Entry 4YMH (X-ray diffraction, 1.88 A resolution); this record covers chains A and B.

== Chain A (and B) ==
Molecule: Putative SAM-dependent O-methyltranferase
From: Podospora anserina
Notes: chain B of this document is another copy of the same molecule, construct and numbering; everything in this record applies to it too
UniProtKB: Q9HGR1 (Q9HGR1_PODAS); residue numbers follow UniProt; this construct covers 1-240
Chain sequence (240 residues; numbered 1 to 240; the number before each row is that of its first residue):
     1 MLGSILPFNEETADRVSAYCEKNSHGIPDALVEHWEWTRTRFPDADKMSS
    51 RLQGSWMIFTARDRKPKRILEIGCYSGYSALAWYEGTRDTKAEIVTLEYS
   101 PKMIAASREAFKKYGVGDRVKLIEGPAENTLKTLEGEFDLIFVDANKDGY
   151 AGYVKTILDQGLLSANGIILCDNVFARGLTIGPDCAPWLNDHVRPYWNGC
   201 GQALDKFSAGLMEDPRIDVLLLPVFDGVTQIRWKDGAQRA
Unresolved in the structure: 1 (chain B: 1, 237-240)
Ligand contacts: S-adenosylhomocysteine (SAH): Lys-47, Met-48, Ser-49, Gly-73, Cys-74, Tyr-75, Tyr-78, Ser-79, Leu-97, Glu-98, Tyr-99, Ser-100, Met-103, Gly-125, Pro-126, Ala-127, Glu-128, Phe-142, Asp-144, Ala-145, Asn-146, Tyr-153

== How chain A and chain B interact ==
Contacting residue pairs - 121 pairs, chain A then chain B:
  Leu-2(A) / Asp-14(B)
  Gly-3(A) / Asp-14(B)  hydrogen bond (backbone-side chain)
  Gly-3(A) / Ser-17(B)
  Ser-4(A) / Ser-17(B)  hydrogen bond (backbone-side chain)
  Ser-4(A) / Ser-50(B)  hydrogen bond
  Ser-4(A) / Leu-52(B)
  Ser-4(A) / Phe-225(B)
  Ile-5(A) / Ala-13(B)
  Ile-5(A) / Val-16(B)  hydrophobic
  Ile-5(A) / Ser-17(B)
  Leu-6(A) / Phe-175(B)  hydrophobic
  Leu-6(A) / Arg-177(B)
  Leu-6(A) / Phe-225(B)
  Leu-6(A) / Asp-226(B)
  Pro-7(A) / Phe-8(B)
  Pro-7(A) / Asn-9(B)
  Pro-7(A) / Glu-10(B)
  Pro-7(A) / Trp-188(B)
  Phe-8(A) / Pro-7(B)
  Phe-8(A) / Phe-8(B)  hydrogen bond (backbone-backbone)
  Phe-8(A) / Cys-185(B)
  Asn-9(A) / Pro-7(B)
  Glu-10(A) / Pro-7(B)
  Thr-12(A) / Cys-185(B)
  Ala-13(A) / Ile-5(B)
  Asp-14(A) / Gly-3(B)  hydrogen bond (side chain-backbone)
  Arg-15(A) / Asp-184(B)  salt bridge
  Arg-15(A) / Cys-185(B)
  Val-16(A) / Ile-5(B)  hydrophobic
  Val-16(A) / Phe-175(B)  hydrophobic
  Val-16(A) / Ile-181(B)  hydrophobic
  Ser-17(A) / Gly-3(B)
  Ser-17(A) / Ser-4(B)  hydrogen bond (side chain-backbone)
  Ser-17(A) / Ile-5(B)  hydrogen bond (side chain-backbone)
  Tyr-19(A) / Thr-180(B)
  Tyr-19(A) / Ile-181(B)  hydrophobic
  Tyr-19(A) / Asp-205(B)  hydrogen bond
  Tyr-19(A) / Ser-208(B)
  Tyr-19(A) / Leu-221(B)  hydrophobic
  Cys-20(A) / Phe-175(B)  hydrophobic
  Cys-20(A) / Leu-221(B)
  Cys-20(A) / Pro-223(B)  hydrophobic
  Lys-22(A) / Met-212(B)
  Asn-23(A) / Ser-208(B)
  Asn-23(A) / Ala-209(B)
  Asn-23(A) / Met-212(B)
  Asn-23(A) / Val-219(B)
  Ser-24(A) / Met-212(B)
  Ser-24(A) / Val-219(B)
  Ser-24(A) / Leu-220(B)
  Ser-24(A) / Leu-221(B)  hydrogen bond (side chain-backbone)
  His-25(A) / Met-212(B)
  His-25(A) / Ile-217(B)
  His-25(A) / Asp-218(B)
  His-25(A) / Val-219(B)  hydrogen bond (side chain-backbone)
  Ser-50(A) / Ser-4(B)  hydrogen bond
  Leu-52(A) / Ser-4(B)
  Leu-52(A) / Pro-223(B)
  Trp-56(A) / Leu-220(B)  hydrophobic
  Trp-56(A) / Leu-222(B)
  Phe-59(A) / Asp-218(B)
  Phe-59(A) / Leu-220(B)  hydrophobic
  Phe-59(A) / Gln-230(B)
  Phe-59(A) / Arg-232(B)
  Arg-62(A) / Arg-232(B)  hydrogen bond (backbone-side chain)
  Arg-62(A) / Asp-235(B)
  Asp-63(A) / Arg-64(B)  salt bridge
  Asp-63(A) / Arg-232(B)
  Arg-64(A) / Asp-63(B)  salt bridge
  Lys-65(A) / Asn-166(B)  hydrogen bond
  Lys-65(A) / Arg-232(B)
  Asp-89(A) / Asp-235(B)
  Asn-166(A) / Lys-65(B)
  Ile-168(A) / Asp-63(B)
  Phe-175(A) / Leu-6(B)  hydrophobic
  Phe-175(A) / Val-16(B)  hydrophobic
  Phe-175(A) / Cys-20(B)  hydrophobic
  Arg-177(A) / Leu-6(B)
  Thr-180(A) / Tyr-19(B)
  Ile-181(A) / Tyr-19(B)  hydrophobic
  Asp-184(A) / Arg-15(B)  salt bridge
  Cys-185(A) / Phe-8(B)
  Cys-185(A) / Thr-12(B)
  Cys-185(A) / Arg-15(B)
  Trp-188(A) / Pro-7(B)  hydrogen bond (side chain-backbone)
  Asp-205(A) / Tyr-19(B)  hydrogen bond
  Ser-208(A) / Tyr-19(B)
  Ser-208(A) / Asn-23(B)
  Ala-209(A) / Asn-23(B)
  Met-212(A) / Asn-23(B)
  Met-212(A) / Ser-24(B)
  Met-212(A) / His-25(B)
  Asp-218(A) / His-25(B)
  Asp-218(A) / Phe-59(B)
  Asp-218(A) / Arg-62(B)  salt bridge
  Val-219(A) / Asn-23(B)
  Val-219(A) / Ser-24(B)
  Val-219(A) / His-25(B)  hydrogen bond (backbone-backbone)
  Leu-220(A) / Ser-24(B)
  Leu-220(A) / Ser-55(B)
  Leu-220(A) / Trp-56(B)  hydrophobic
  Leu-220(A) / Phe-59(B)  hydrophobic
  Leu-221(A) / Tyr-19(B)  hydrophobic
  Leu-221(A) / Cys-20(B)  hydrogen bond (backbone-side chain)
  Leu-221(A) / Ser-24(B)  hydrogen bond (backbone-side chain)
  Leu-222(A) / Trp-56(B)
  Leu-222(A) / Val-224(B)  hydrophobic
  Pro-223(A) / Val-224(B)
  Val-224(A) / Leu-222(B)  hydrophobic
  Val-224(A) / Pro-223(B)
  Val-224(A) / Val-224(B)  hydrophobic
  Phe-225(A) / Ser-4(B)
  Phe-225(A) / Leu-6(B)
  Phe-225(A) / Leu-222(B)  hydrophobic
  Asp-226(A) / Leu-6(B)
  Gln-230(A) / Phe-59(B)
  Arg-232(A) / Phe-59(B)
  Arg-232(A) / Arg-62(B)  hydrogen bond (side chain-backbone)
  Arg-232(A) / Asp-63(B)
  Asp-235(A) / Lys-65(B)  salt bridge
  Asp-235(A) / Asp-89(B)
Also at the interface, not in a pair above, chain A (62 interface residues in all): Ser-55, Gly-178, Gly-182, Leu-204, Ile-231, Lys-234, Gln-238
Also at the interface, not in a pair above, chain B (61 interface residues in all): Leu-2, Lys-22, Gln-53, Ile-168, Gly-178, Leu-204, Ile-231

== In short ==
62 residues of chain A face 61 of chain B across their interface; the contacts include 19 hydrogen bonds and 6
salt bridges. Polar pairs include Arg-15(A)/Asp-184(B), Asp-63(A)/Arg-64(B) and Asp-218(A)/Arg-62(B). Ligands
of chain A: S-adenosylhomocysteine.
Both chains are Putative SAM-dependent O-methyltranferase (Podospora anserina). Entry 4YMH (Crystal structure
of SAH-bound Podospora anserina methyltransferase PaMTH1) was determined by X-ray diffraction (same
publication as 4QVK and 4YMG).
